8TXT - chains A and J of the 12 polymer chains in the assembly; structure by X-ray diffraction, 3.19 A resolution.

Chain A:
Name: Hemagglutinin
Organism: Influenza A virus (A/Viet Nam/1203/2004(H5N1))
Notes: fragment: HA1 subdomain
UniProt: Q5EP31 (Q5EP31_9INFA); the construct lacks a stretch of the UniProt sequence, so the offset changes along the chain: 11-55 = UniProt 17-61; 56-83 = UniProt 63-90; 84-96 = UniProt 92-104; 97-125 = UniProt 106-134; 3 more segments
Amino-acid sequence (334 residues; each row starts with the number of its first residue; a row labelled like 125A-125B holds insertion residues (125A, then the next letters in order)):
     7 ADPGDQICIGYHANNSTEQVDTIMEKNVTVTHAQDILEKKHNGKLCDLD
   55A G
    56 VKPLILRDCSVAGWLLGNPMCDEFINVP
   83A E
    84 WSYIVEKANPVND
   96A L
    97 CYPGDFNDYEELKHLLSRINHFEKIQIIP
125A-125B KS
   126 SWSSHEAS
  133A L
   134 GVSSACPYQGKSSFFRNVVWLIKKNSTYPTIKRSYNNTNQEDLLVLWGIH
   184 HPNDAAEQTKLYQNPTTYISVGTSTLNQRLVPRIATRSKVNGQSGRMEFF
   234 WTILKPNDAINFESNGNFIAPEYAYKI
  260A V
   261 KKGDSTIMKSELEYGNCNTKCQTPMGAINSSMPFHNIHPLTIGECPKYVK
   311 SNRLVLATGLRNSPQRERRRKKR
Not modelled in the structure: 7, 325-333
Construct notes: expression tag (7-10)
Disulfides: Cys52-Cys277, Cys64-Cys76, Cys97-Cys139, Cys281-Cys305
Covalent attachments: N-acetylglucosamine (NAG) linked to Asn33, Asn240, Asn289

Chain J:
Name: GC_W13B_B, Fab heavy chain
Organism: Homo sapiens
Notes: antibody fragment or engineered binder
Amino-acid sequence (225 residues; each row starts with the number of its first residue; numbering starts at 0):
     0 QVQLVQSGTEVKKPGSSVKVSCKASGVTFSSYAMSWVRQAPGQGLEWMGG
    50 FIPILGTANYAQKFQGRLTITADGLTGTVYMELSRLRSEDTAVYYCAREV
   100 TWKGASIGVLGIWGQGTMVSVSASTKGPSVFPLAPSSKSTSGGTAALGCL
   150 VKDYFPEPVTVSWNSGALTSGVHTFPAVLQSSGLYSLSSVVTVPSSSLGT
   200 QTYICNVNHKPSNTKVDKKVEPKSC
Not modelled in the structure: 0
Disulfides: Cys21-Cys95, Cys148-Cys204

How chain A and chain J interact:
Pairs across the interface (16):
  His38(A) - Ile53(J)
  His38(A) - Leu54(J)
  Gln40(A) - Pro52(J)
  Gln40(A) - Ile53(J)
  Gln40(A) - Leu74(J)
  Ser290(A) - Phe28(J)
  Ser290(A) - Thr75(J)
  Ser291(A) - Phe28(J)
  Ser291(A) - Asp72(J)
  Ser291(A) - Gly73(J)
  Ser291(A) - Leu74(J)  hydrogen bond (backbone-backbone)
  Ser291(A) - Thr75(J)
  Met292(A) - Phe28(J)
  Pro293(A) - Phe28(J)  hydrophobic
  Glu304(A) - Val26(J)
  Thr318(A) - Ile53(J)  hydrogen bond (side chain-backbone)
Also at the interface, not in a pair above, chain A (10 interface residues in all): Asp41, Ile42

In short:
10 residues of chain A and 9 residues of chain J are in contact; the contacts include 2 hydrogen bonds. Polar
contacts include Thr318(A)-Ile53(J) and Ser291(A)-Leu74(J). Covalently linked N-acetylglucosamine: at
Asn33(A), Asn240(A) and Asn289(A).
Chain A is Hemagglutinin (Influenza A virus (A/Viet Nam/1203/2004(H5N1))) and chain J is GC_W13B_B, Fab heavy
chain (Homo sapiens); the structure, Crystal structure of 05.GC.w13.02 Fab in complex with H5 HA from A/Viet
Nam/1203/2004(H5N1), was determined by X-ray diffraction (same publication as 8TXM, 8TXP, 8TY7 and 8U44).
